PDB entry 6U8Y | electron microscopy, 4.00 A resolution | chains e and g of the 26 polymer chains in the assembly

[Chain e]
Name: Monovalent cation/H+ antiporter subunit B
From: Pyrococcus furiosus COM1
Reference sequence: I6U860 (I6U860_9EURY); residues 4-238 here correspond to UniProt positions 1-235 (UniProt number = residue number - 3)
Chain sequence (235 residues; row label = number of the first residue in the row):
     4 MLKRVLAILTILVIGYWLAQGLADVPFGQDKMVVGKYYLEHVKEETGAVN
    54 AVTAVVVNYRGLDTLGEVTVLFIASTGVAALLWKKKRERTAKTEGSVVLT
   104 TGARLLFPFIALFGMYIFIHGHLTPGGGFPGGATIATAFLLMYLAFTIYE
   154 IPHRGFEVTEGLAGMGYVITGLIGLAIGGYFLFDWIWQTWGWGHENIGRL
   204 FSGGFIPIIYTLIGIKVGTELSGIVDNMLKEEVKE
Disordered / not traced: 236-238

[Chain g]
Name: Monovalent cation/H+ antiporter subunit C
From: Pyrococcus furiosus COM1
Reference sequence: I6UQN0 (I6UQN0_9EURY); residue numbers follow UniProt; this construct covers 1-114
Chain sequence (114 residues; each row starts with the number of its first residue):
     1 MISSYYFGAISLILIGLYAVLVKKNLLKILIGLSIMETGVNLLLISIGYV
    51 SGKSAPILSEGVTASNAVDPIPQALVLTAIVIGVATTAMALSVAILLYEK
   101 YGTLNIEEIRRLRG
Disordered / not traced: 1, 112-114

[How chain e and chain g interact]
Pairs across the interface (61):
  Arg7(e) - Lys23(g)
  Ala10(e) - Val22(g)  hydrophobic
  Ile14(e) - Leu14(g)
  Ile14(e) - Leu17(g)  hydrophobic
  Ile14(e) - Tyr18(g)
  Leu21(e) - Ile10(g)  hydrophobic
  Ala22(e) - Ile2(g)
  Leu25(e) - Tyr6(g)  hydrophobic
  Val28(e) - Tyr6(g)
  Phe30(e) - Ser3(g)
  Phe30(e) - Tyr5(g)  hydrophobic
  Phe30(e) - Tyr6(g)
  Phe30(e) - Ser46(g)
  Phe30(e) - Tyr49(g)
  Phe30(e) - Val50(g)
  Phe30(e) - Ser51(g)  hydrogen bond (backbone-side chain)
  Gly31(e) - Tyr49(g)
  Gly31(e) - Val50(g)
  Gln32(e) - Lys53(g)
  Lys34(e) - Ile47(g)  hydrogen bond (side chain-backbone)
  Met35(e) - Pro70(g)
  Val37(e) - Ile71(g)  hydrophobic
  Gly38(e) - Pro70(g)
  Gly38(e) - Ile71(g)
  Tyr41(e) - Pro70(g)  hydrophobic
  Tyr41(e) - Ile71(g)  hydrophobic
  Leu42(e) - Ser65(g)
  Leu42(e) - Asn66(g)
  Leu42(e) - Ala67(g)
  Lys46(e) - Ala64(g)
  Val52(e) - Leu58(g)
  Val52(e) - Ser59(g)  hydrogen bond (backbone-side chain)
  Asn53(e) - Ile57(g)
  Ala54(e) - Pro56(g)
  Ala54(e) - Ile57(g)
  Val55(e) - Ile57(g)  hydrophobic
  Val55(e) - Gln73(g)
  Val55(e) - Ala74(g)
  Val58(e) - Pro70(g)
  Val58(e) - Ala74(g)  hydrophobic
  Val59(e) - Ala74(g)
  Val59(e) - Leu77(g)  hydrophobic
  Asp66(e) - Thr78(g)
  Glu70(e) - Val81(g)
  Val73(e) - Ile82(g)  hydrophobic
  Val73(e) - Ala85(g)  hydrophobic
  Leu74(e) - Val81(g)  hydrophobic
  Ile76(e) - Met89(g)
  Ala77(e) - Ala85(g)  hydrophobic
  Ala77(e) - Met89(g)  hydrophobic
  Gly80(e) - Met89(g)
  Val81(e) - Ala88(g)
  Leu84(e) - Ser92(g)
  Leu84(e) - Leu96(g)  hydrophobic
  Leu85(e) - Ser92(g)
  Lys87(e) - Glu99(g)  salt bridge
  Leu126(e) - Ile57(g)
  Leu126(e) - Leu58(g)  hydrophobic
  Leu126(e) - Glu60(g)
  Pro128(e) - Ile57(g)  hydrophobic
  Phe132(e) - Leu77(g)  hydrophobic
Interface residues without a listed pair, chain e (49 interface residues in all): Lys6, Ile11, Ile17, Gly18, Asp27, Lys39, Arg63, His125, Thr127, Gly129, Ile227, Met231
Interface residues without a listed pair, chain g (43 interface residues in all): Leu21, Gly48, Asp69, Ile95

[In short]
The interface between chain e and chain g involves 49 residues on one side and 43 on the other; the contacts
include 3 hydrogen bonds and 1 salt bridge. Polar pairs include Lys87(e)-Glu99(g), Phe30(e)-Ser51(g) and
Lys34(e)-Ile47(g).
Chain e is Monovalent cation/H+ antiporter subunit B and chain g is Monovalent cation/H+ antiporter subunit C,
both from Pyrococcus furiosus COM1; the structure, Structure of the membrane-bound sulfane sulfur reductase
(MBS), an archaeal respiratory membrane complex, was determined by electron microscopy.
